PDB entry 8V3Z | electron microscopy, 3.60 A resolution | chains D and S of the 42 polymer chains in the assembly

Chain D (and S):
Protein: Sheath (CD1363)
Organism: Clostridioides difficile
Notes: chain S of this document is another copy of the same molecule, construct and numbering; everything in this record applies to it too
UniProtKB: A0A9Q7ZU73 (A0A9Q7ZU73_CLODI); residues 1-354 here = UniProt positions 1-354
Amino-acid sequence (354 residues; numbered 1 to 354; the number before each row is that of its first residue):
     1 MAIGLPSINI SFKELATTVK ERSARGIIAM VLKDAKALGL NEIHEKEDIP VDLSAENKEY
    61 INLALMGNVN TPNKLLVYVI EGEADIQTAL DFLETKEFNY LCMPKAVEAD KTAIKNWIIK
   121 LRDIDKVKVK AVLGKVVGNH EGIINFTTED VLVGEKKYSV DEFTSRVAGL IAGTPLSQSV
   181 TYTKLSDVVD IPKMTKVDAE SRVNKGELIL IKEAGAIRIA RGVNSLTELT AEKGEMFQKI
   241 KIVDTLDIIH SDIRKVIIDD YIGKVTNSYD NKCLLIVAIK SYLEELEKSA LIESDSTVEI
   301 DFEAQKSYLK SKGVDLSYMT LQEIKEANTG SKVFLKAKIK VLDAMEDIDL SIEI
Disordered / not traced: 1

How chain D and chain S interact:
Pairs across the interface - 14 pairs, chain D then chain S:
  A231(D) with E14(S); T17(S)
  E232(D) with K13(S); E14(S), hydrogen bond (backbone-backbone)
  G234(D) with E14(S), hydrogen bond (backbone-side chain)
  E235(D) with E14(S), hydrogen bond (backbone-side chain)
  M236(D) with E14(S), hydrogen bond (backbone-side chain)
  F237(D) with F12(S)
  L246(D) with F12(S)
  H250(D) with I10(S); F12(S)
  I253(D) with I10(S), hydrophobic
  R254(D) with I8(S)
  I258(D) with I8(S), hydrophobic
Interface residues without a listed pair, chain D (14 interface residues in all): I249, I257, I262
Interface residues without a listed pair, chain S (7 interface residues in all): L15

Summary:
14 residues of chain D face 7 of chain S across their interface; the contacts include 4 hydrogen bonds. Among
the polar pairs are G234(D)-E14(S), E235(D)-E14(S) and M236(D)-E14(S).
Chain D and chain S are both Sheath (CD1363) (Clostridioides difficile); the structure, CryoEM Structure of
Diffocin - postcontracted - Collar - transitional state, was determined by electron microscopy (same
publication as 8V3T, 8V3W, 8V3X, 8V40, 8V41 and 8V43).
